Entry 8UCS (electron microscopy, 2.40 A resolution); this record covers chains F and H of the 10 polymer chains in the assembly.

[Chain F]
Name: Motility protein A
From: Clostridium sporogenes
Reference sequence: A0A7U4JQH9 (A0A7U4JQH9_CLOSG); numbering as in UniProt (aligned over 1-262)
Chain sequence (262 residues; each row starts with the number of its first residue):
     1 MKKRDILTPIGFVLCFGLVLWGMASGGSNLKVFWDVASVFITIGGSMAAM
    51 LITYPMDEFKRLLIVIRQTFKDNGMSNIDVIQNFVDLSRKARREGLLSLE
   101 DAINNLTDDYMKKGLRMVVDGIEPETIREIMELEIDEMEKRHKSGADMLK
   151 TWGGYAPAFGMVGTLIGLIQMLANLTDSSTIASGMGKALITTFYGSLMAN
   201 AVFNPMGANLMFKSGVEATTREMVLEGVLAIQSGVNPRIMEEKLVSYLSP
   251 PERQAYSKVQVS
Unresolved in the structure: 1-2, 260-262

[Chain H]
Name: Flagellar motor switch protein FliG
From: Clostridium sporogenes
Reference sequence: A0A1V9IMV5 (A0A1V9IMV5_CLOSG); numbering as in UniProt (aligned over 239-333)
Chain sequence (107 residues; each row starts with the number of its first residue):
   227 GGGSGGGSGGGSVFEDIITLDDVAIQRVLREVETKDLALALKGSSEEVAN
   277 VIFRNQSKRAASSLKEDIEFLGPVRIMDVEKAQQGIVSIIRRLDEAGEIV
   327 ISRGGED
Unresolved in the structure: 227-238, 327-333
Construct notes: expression tag (227-238)

[Chain F / chain H interface]
Pairs across the interface (16):
  Glu94(F) with Val249(H)
  Leu96(F) with Arg256(H)
  Leu97(F) with Gln252(H); Arg256(H); Gln282(H); Ser283(H)
  Glu100(F) with Ser283(H); Arg285(H), salt bridge
  Arg116(F) with Arg285(H)
  Val118(F) with Arg256(H)
  Val119(F) with Arg256(H); Ser283(H)
  Asp120(F) with Ser283(H), hydrogen bond; Arg285(H), salt bridge; Ala286(H), hydrogen bond (side chain-backbone)
  Gly121(F) with Arg256(H)

[Summary]
9 residues of chain F and 7 residues of chain H are in contact; the contacts include 2 hydrogen bonds and 2
salt bridges. Polar contacts include Glu100(F)-Arg285(H), Asp120(F)-Arg285(H) and Asp120(F)-Ser283(H).
Chain F is Motility protein A and chain H is Flagellar motor switch protein FliG, both from Clostridium
sporogenes; the structure, Cryo-EM structure of the flagellar MotAB stator bound to FliG, was determined by
electron microscopy (same publication as 8UMD, 8UMX, 8UOX and 8UPL).
